9BQH - chains A and B of the 3 polymer chains in the assembly; structure by electron microscopy, 2.27 A resolution.

# Chain A (and B)
Molecule: P2X purinoceptor 4
Source organism: Homo sapiens
Notes: chain B of this document is another copy of the same molecule, construct and numbering; everything in this record applies to it too
UniProt: Q99571 (P2RX4_HUMAN); numbering as in UniProt (aligned over 1-388)
Chain sequence (388 residues; row label = number of the first residue in the row):
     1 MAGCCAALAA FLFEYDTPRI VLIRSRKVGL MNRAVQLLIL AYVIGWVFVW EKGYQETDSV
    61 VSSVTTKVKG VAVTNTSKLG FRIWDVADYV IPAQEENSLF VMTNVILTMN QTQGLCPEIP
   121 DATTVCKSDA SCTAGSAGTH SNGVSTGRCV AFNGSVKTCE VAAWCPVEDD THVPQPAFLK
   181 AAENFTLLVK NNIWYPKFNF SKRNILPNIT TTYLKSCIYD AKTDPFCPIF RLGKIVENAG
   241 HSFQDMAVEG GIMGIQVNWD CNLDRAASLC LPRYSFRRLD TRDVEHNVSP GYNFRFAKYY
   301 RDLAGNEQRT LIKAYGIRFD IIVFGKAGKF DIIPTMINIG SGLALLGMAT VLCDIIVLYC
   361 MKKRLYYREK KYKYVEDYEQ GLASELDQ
Disordered / not traced: 1-2, 377-388
Disulfide bonds: Cys116-Cys165, Cys126-Cys149, Cys217-Cys227, Cys261-Cys270
Glycans and other covalent adducts: N-acetylglucosamine (NAG) linked to Asn75, Asn110, Asn153, Asn184, Asn199; glycan linked to Asn208
What the authors report for this chain:
  - self-association interface (contacts with another copy of this molecule); pairs are residue here / residue on that copy: Thr17-Lys371 (hydrogen bond), Pro18-Lys371 (hydrogen bond)
  - post-translational modification sites: Cys4, Cys5 (proposed by the authors, not directly observed)
  - mutagenesis - C4A/C5A, C4A/C5A/C360A: unchanged signaling in response to ATP
  - binding site for dodecyl-beta-D-maltoside: Glu14, Asp16, Arg33, Leu37, Val43, Ile339, Asp354, Tyr359, Arg368, Tyr372
  - mutagenesis - R33A: abolished signaling in response to ATP
  - mutagenesis - D16A, R33A, Y359F/R368A, R368A: decreased expression

# Interface between chain A and chain B
Residue-residue contacts (138):
  Phe11(A) - Arg33(B)  hydrogen bond (backbone-side chain)
  Leu12(A) - Gly29(B)
  Leu12(A) - Leu30(B)  hydrogen bond (backbone-backbone)
  Phe13(A) - Arg24(B)
  Phe13(A) - Ser25(B)  hydrogen bond (backbone-backbone)
  Phe13(A) - Arg26(B)
  Phe13(A) - Leu30(B)  hydrophobic
  Glu14(A) - Ile23(B)
  Glu14(A) - Arg24(B)
  Tyr15(A) - Val21(B)
  Tyr15(A) - Leu22(B)
  Tyr15(A) - Ile23(B)  hydrogen bond (backbone-backbone)
  Tyr15(A) - Val28(B)  hydrophobic
  Tyr15(A) - Asn32(B)
  Tyr15(A) - Thr350(B)  hydrogen bond (side chain-backbone)
  Tyr15(A) - Cys353(B)  hydrophobic
  Tyr15(A) - Asp354(B)  hydrogen bond
  Tyr15(A) - Val357(B)  hydrophobic
  Asp16(A) - Ile20(B)
  Asp16(A) - Val21(B)
  Asp16(A) - Leu22(B)
  Thr17(A) - Ile20(B)
  Thr17(A) - Val21(B)  hydrogen bond (backbone-backbone)
  Thr17(A) - Asp354(B)  hydrogen bond
  Thr17(A) - Lys371(B)  hydrogen bond
  Pro18(A) - Arg19(B)
  Pro18(A) - Lys371(B)  hydrogen bond (backbone-side chain)
  Arg19(A) - Arg19(B)  hydrogen bond (backbone-backbone)
  Arg19(A) - Val21(B)
  Arg19(A) - Glu369(B)
  Arg19(A) - Lys370(B)  hydrogen bond (side chain-backbone)
  Arg19(A) - Lys371(B)  hydrogen bond (side chain-backbone)
  Arg19(A) - Tyr372(B)
  Arg19(A) - Lys373(B)
  Ile20(A) - Lys371(B)  hydrogen bond (backbone-backbone)
  Ile20(A) - Tyr372(B)  hydrophobic
  Ile20(A) - Lys373(B)  hydrogen bond (backbone-backbone)
  Val21(A) - Lys373(B)
  Val21(A) - Val375(B)  hydrophobic
  Leu22(A) - Tyr372(B)  hydrophobic
  Leu22(A) - Lys373(B)  hydrogen bond (backbone-backbone)
  Leu22(A) - Tyr374(B)  hydrophobic
  Leu22(A) - Val375(B)  hydrogen bond (backbone-backbone)
  Arg24(A) - Tyr374(B)
  Arg24(A) - Glu376(B)  salt bridge
  Val61(A) - Ile322(B)  hydrophobic
  Ser63(A) - Leu279(B)
  Val64(A) - Arg318(B)  hydrogen bond (backbone-side chain)
  Thr65(A) - Ile252(B)
  Thr65(A) - Tyr292(B)
  Thr65(A) - Arg318(B)
  Lys67(A) - Ser289(B)
  Lys67(A) - Asn293(B)  hydrogen bond
  Lys69(A) - Ser141(B)
  Val71(A) - Ser141(B)
  Val71(A) - Asn142(B)
  Val71(A) - Gly143(B)
  Val71(A) - Val144(B)  hydrophobic
  Val73(A) - Val144(B)  hydrophobic
  Phe81(A) - Gly114(B)
  Phe81(A) - Ala162(B)  hydrophobic
  Arg82(A) - Gln113(B)  hydrogen bond
  Arg82(A) - Glu307(B)  salt bridge
  Ile83(A) - Gln113(B)  hydrogen bond (backbone-side chain)
  Ile83(A) - Ala162(B)
  Ile83(A) - Ala163(B)
  Ile83(A) - Trp164(B)
  Asp85(A) - Trp164(B)
  Asp85(A) - Arg309(B)  salt bridge
  Ala87(A) - Tyr299(B)
  Ala87(A) - Arg309(B)
  Asp88(A) - Trp164(B)  hydrogen bond
  Asp88(A) - Tyr299(B)  hydrogen bond
  Asp88(A) - Arg309(B)  salt bridge
  Ala93(A) - Phe294(B)  hydrophobic
  Ala93(A) - Phe296(B)  hydrophobic
  Gln94(A) - Pro92(B)
  Gln94(A) - Tyr292(B)  hydrogen bond
  Gln94(A) - Phe294(B)
  Glu95(A) - Glu95(B)
  Glu96(A) - Glu95(B)
  Glu96(A) - Glu96(B)
  Glu96(A) - Ser98(B)
  Glu96(A) - Arg318(B)
  Glu96(A) - Asp320(B)
  Asn110(A) - Arg301(B)
  Leu188(A) - Val288(B)  hydrophobic
  Leu188(A) - Ser289(B)
  Lys190(A) - Asn287(B)  hydrogen bond
  Lys190(A) - Val288(B)  hydrogen bond (side chain-backbone)
  Lys190(A) - Ser289(B)  hydrogen bond (side chain-backbone)
  Asn192(A) - Arg277(B)
  Asn192(A) - Leu279(B)
  Trp194(A) - Gln256(B)
  Trp194(A) - Arg277(B)
  Trp194(A) - Phe324(B)  hydrophobic
  Ser201(A) - Arg277(B)
  Arg203(A) - Thr281(B)
  Arg203(A) - His286(B)  hydrogen bond (side chain-backbone)
  Arg203(A) - Asn287(B)  hydrogen bond
  Ile205(A) - His286(B)
  Ile205(A) - Val288(B)  hydrophobic
  Pro207(A) - His286(B)  hydrogen bond (backbone-side chain)
  Ile209(A) - His286(B)
  Thr210(A) - Glu285(B)
  Thr210(A) - His286(B)
  Thr211(A) - Val284(B)  hydrogen bond (side chain-backbone)
  Thr211(A) - Glu285(B)  hydrogen bond (backbone-backbone)
  Thr211(A) - His286(B)
  Thr211(A) - Asn287(B)  hydrogen bond (side chain-backbone)
  Leu214(A) - Val288(B)  hydrophobic
  Lys298(A) - Tyr299(B)
  Lys298(A) - Glu307(B)  salt bridge
  Tyr300(A) - Tyr299(B)
  Tyr300(A) - Tyr300(B)
  Tyr300(A) - Arg301(B)
  Gln308(A) - Arg301(B)  hydrogen bond
  Ile332(A) - Tyr42(B)
  Ile332(A) - Trp46(B)
  Ile333(A) - Tyr42(B)
  Ile333(A) - Glu51(B)
  Met336(A) - Tyr42(B)
  Met336(A) - Ser341(B)
  Met336(A) - Leu345(B)  hydrophobic
  Met336(A) - Met348(B)  hydrophobic
  Ile337(A) - Asn338(B)
  Ile337(A) - Ser341(B)
  Ile339(A) - Leu345(B)  hydrophobic
  Gly340(A) - Ala344(B)
  Gly340(A) - Leu345(B)
  Leu343(A) - Ala344(B)
  Leu343(A) - Met348(B)  hydrophobic
  Tyr366(A) - Val375(B)  hydrophobic
  Tyr366(A) - Glu376(B)
  Tyr367(A) - Val375(B)  hydrophobic
  Lys370(A) - Lys373(B)
  Lys370(A) - Val375(B)
  Lys373(A) - Arg19(B)
Also at the interface, not in a pair above, chain A (67 interface residues in all): Ile23, Gly70, Val86, Pro92, Pro196, Asn208, Arg301, Ala344, Tyr374
Also at the interface, not in a pair above, chain B (81 interface residues in all): Glu14, Val47, Asn97, Leu115, Ala137, Thr139, Asp283, Pro290, Arg295, Ala297, Leu311

# Summary
67 residues of chain A face 81 of chain B across their interface, with 34 hydrogen bonds and 5 salt bridges.
Among the polar pairs are Arg24(A)-Glu376(B), Arg82(A)-Glu307(B) and Asp85(A)-Arg309(B). From the paper: a
binding site for dodecyl-beta-D-maltoside at Glu14(A), Asp16(A) and Arg33(A) among others; D16A, R33A and
Y359F/R368A of chain A, among others, reduce expression; 6 substitutions were tested in all.
Both chains are P2X purinoceptor 4 (Homo sapiens). Entry 9BQH (Cryo-EM structure of the full-length human P2X4
receptor in the apo closed state) was determined by electron microscopy together with 9BQI and 9C48 from the
same study.
